4Z4G - chains A and D of the 3 polymer chains in the assembly; structure by X-ray diffraction, 2.70 A resolution.

== Chain A ==
Molecule: Protein argonaute-2
Source organism: Homo sapiens
Notes: EC 3.1.26.-
Reference sequence: Q9UKV8 (AGO2_HUMAN); residues 1-859 here = UniProt positions 1-859
Amino-acid sequence (859 residues; numbered 1 to 859; the number before each row is that of its first residue):
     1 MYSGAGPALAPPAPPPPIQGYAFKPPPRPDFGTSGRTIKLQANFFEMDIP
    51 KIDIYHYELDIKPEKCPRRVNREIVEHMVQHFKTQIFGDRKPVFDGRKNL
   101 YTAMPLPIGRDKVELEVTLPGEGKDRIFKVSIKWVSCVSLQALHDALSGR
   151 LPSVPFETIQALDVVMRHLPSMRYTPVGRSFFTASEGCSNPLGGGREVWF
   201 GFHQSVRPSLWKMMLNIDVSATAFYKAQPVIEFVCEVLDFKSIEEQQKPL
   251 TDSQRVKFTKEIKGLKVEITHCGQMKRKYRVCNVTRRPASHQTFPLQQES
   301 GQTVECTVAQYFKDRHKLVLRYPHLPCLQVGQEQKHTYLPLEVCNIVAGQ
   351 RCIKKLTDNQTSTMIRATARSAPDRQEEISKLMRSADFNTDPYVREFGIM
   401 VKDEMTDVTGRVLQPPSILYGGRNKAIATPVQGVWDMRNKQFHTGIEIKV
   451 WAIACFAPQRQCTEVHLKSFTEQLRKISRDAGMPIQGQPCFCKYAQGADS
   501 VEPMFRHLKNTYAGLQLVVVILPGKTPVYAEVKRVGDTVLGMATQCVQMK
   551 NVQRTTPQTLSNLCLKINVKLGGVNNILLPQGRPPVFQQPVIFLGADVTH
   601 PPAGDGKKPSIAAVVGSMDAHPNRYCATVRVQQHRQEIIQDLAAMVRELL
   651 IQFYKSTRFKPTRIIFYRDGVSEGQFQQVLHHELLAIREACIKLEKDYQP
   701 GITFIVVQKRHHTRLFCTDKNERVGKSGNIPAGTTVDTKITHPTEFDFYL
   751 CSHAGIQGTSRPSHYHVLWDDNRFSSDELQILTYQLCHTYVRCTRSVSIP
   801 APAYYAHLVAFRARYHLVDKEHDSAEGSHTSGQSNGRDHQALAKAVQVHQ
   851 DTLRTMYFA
Unresolved in the structure: 1-21, 89-90, 121-126, 270-275, 295-305, 822-835
Sequence notes: engineered mutation Asp387 (Ser in Q9UKV8)
Ion coordination: Mg2+: Asp597, Val598
Ligand contacts:
  - phenol (IPH), molecule 1: Gly536, Asp537, Gly541, Met542, Ala543, Thr544, Lys570, Asp851, Thr852, Thr855, Tyr857
  - phenol (IPH), molecule 2: Phe587, Gln589, Pro590, Val591, Asp619, Ala620, Phe653, Phe659
  - phenol (IPH), molecule 3: Leu650, Ile651, Tyr654, Lys660, Pro661, Leu694, Glu695, Tyr698
  - phenol (IPH), molecule 4: Arg688, Cys691, Ile692, Tyr698, Gln699, Pro700, Ile702, Asp771
Curated features (UniProtKB/Swiss-Prot):
  - region: Tyr311 to His316 (Interaction with guide RNA), Phe587 to Pro590 (Interaction with GW182 family members), Leu650 to Lys660 (Interaction with GW182 family members), Lys709, Arg710 (Interaction with guide RNA), His753 to Arg761 (Interaction with guide RNA), Tyr790 to Arg812 (Interaction with guide RNA)
  - binding site (a divalent metal cation): Asp597, Asp669, His807
  - modified residue: Tyr2 (3'-nitrotyrosine), Pro700 (4-hydroxyproline), Ser824 (Phosphoserine), Ser828 (Phosphoserine), Ser831 (Phosphoserine), Ser834 (Phosphoserine)
  - natural variant: Leu192 (L192P: In LESKRES), Gly201 (G201C: In LESKRES; G201V: In LESKRES), His203 (H203Q: In LESKRES), Thr357 (T357M: In LESKRES), Met364 (M364T: In LESKRES), Ala367 (A367P: In LESKRES), Gly573 (G573S: In LESKRES), Gly733 (G733R: In LESKRES), Cys751 (C751Y: In LESKRES), Ser760 (S760R: In LESKRES)
  - mutagenesis: Leu140 (L140W: No effect), Phe470 (F470V: No effect on miRNA-binding or target mRNA cleavage. Abrogates binding to the 7-methylguanosine cap of mRNA and prevents inhibition of translation. Abolishes interaction with TNRC6C ...), Phe505 (F505V: No effect on miRNA-binding or target mRNA cleavage. Abrogates binding to the 7-methylguanosine cap of mRNA and prevents inhibition of translation and abolishes interaction with TNRC6C ...), Lys533 (K533A: Impairs RNA cleavage), Gln545 (Q545A: Impairs RNA cleavage), Lys570 (K570A: Impairs RNA cleavage), Asp597 (D597A: Abrogates RNA cleavage but does not affect binding to siRNA or translational repression), Gln633 (Q633A: No effect; Q633R: Abrogates RNA cleavage. Binds siRNA), His634 (H634P/A: Abrogates RNA cleavage. Binds siRNA), Asp669 (D669A: Abrogates RNA cleavage but does not affect binding to siRNA), Glu673 (E673A: Impairs RNA cleavage; E673G: No effect on RNA cleavage), Phe676 (F676A/I/M/R/Y: Impairs RNA cleavage; F676V: Abrogates RNA cleavage), 6 further mutagenesis entries in UniProt

== Chain D ==
Molecule: 11-nt RNA strand
Sequence (11 nucleotides; each row starts with the number of its first residue):
     1 CAAUGUGAXAA
Unresolved in the structure: 10-11
Modified residues: IMP (inosinic acid) at position 9
Ion coordination: Mg2+ near U4 (its only coordinating residue here)

== How chain A and chain D interact ==
Contacting residue pairs - 21 pairs, chain A then chain D:
  Asp358(A) with A3(D), hydrogen bond to the sugar; U4(D), sugar contact
  Thr361(A) with A3(D), sugar contact; U4(D), sugar contact
  Ser362(A) with U4(D), hydrogen bond to the phosphate; G5(D), hydrogen bond to the phosphate
  Ile365(A) with U4(D), sugar contact
  Arg438(A) with IMP_9(D), base contact
  Lys525(A) with A2(D), hydrogen bond to the phosphate; A3(D), salt bridge to the phosphate
  Gln558(A) with A8(D), hydrogen bond to the sugar
  Asn562(A) with A8(D), base contact
  Lys726(A) with U6(D), hydrogen bond to the phosphate; G7(D), salt bridge to the phosphate
  Ile756(A) with U6(D), base contact; G7(D), sugar contact
  Gln757(A) with G5(D), hydrogen bond to the base; U6(D), sugar contact
  Phe811(A) with C1(D), stacking on the base
  Tyr815(A) with C1(D), phosphate contact; A2(D), hydrogen bond to the phosphate
Interface residues without a listed pair, chain A (15 interface residues in all): Thr357, Thr559

== Overview ==
The interface between chain A and chain D involves 15 residues on one side and 9 on the other; the contacts
include 8 hydrogen bonds, 2 salt bridges and 1 aromatic stacking contact. Among the polar pairs are
Gln757(A)-G5(D), Asp358(A)-A3(D) and Gln558(A)-A8(D).
Here chain A is Protein argonaute-2 (Homo sapiens) and chain D is an 11-nt RNA strand. Entry 4Z4G (Human
Argonaute2 Bound to t1-Inosine Target RNA) was determined by X-ray diffraction together with 4Z4C, 4Z4D, 4Z4E,
4Z4F, 4Z4H and 4Z4I from the same study.
